PDB entry 5MRI | X-ray diffraction, 2.00 A resolution | chain A

[Chain A]
Protein: Sortilin
Organism: Homo sapiens
Reference sequence: Q99523 (SORT_HUMAN); residues 45-723 here correspond to UniProt positions 78-756 (UniProt number = residue number + 33)
Amino-acid sequence (696 residues; numbered 45 to 740; the number before each row is that of its first residue):
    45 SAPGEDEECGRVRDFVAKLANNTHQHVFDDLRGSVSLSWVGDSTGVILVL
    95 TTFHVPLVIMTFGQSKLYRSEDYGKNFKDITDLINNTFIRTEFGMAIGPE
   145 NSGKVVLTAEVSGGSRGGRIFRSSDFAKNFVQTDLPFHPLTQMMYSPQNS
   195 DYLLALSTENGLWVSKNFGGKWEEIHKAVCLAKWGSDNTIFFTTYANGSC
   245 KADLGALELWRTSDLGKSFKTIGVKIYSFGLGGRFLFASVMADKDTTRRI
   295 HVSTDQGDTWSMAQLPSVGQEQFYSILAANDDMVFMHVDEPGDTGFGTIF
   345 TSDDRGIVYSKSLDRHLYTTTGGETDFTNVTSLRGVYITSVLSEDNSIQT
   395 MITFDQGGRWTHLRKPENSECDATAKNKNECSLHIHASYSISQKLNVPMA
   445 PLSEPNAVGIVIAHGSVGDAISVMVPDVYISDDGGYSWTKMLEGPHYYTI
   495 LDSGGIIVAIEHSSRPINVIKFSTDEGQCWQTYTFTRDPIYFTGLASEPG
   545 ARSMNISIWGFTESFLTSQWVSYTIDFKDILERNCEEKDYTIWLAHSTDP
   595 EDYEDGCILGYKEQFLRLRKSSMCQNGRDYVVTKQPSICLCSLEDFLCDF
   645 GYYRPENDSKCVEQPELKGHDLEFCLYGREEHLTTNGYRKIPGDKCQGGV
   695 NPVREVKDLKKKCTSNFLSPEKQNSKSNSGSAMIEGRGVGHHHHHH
Disordered / not traced: 45-53, 716-740
Differences from the reference sequence: conflict M617 (Val650 in Q99523); expression tag (724-740)
Disulfide bonds: C224-C244, C415-C425, C579-C618, C601-C633, C635-C690, C642-C655, C669-C707
Covalently attached groups: N-acetylglucosamine (NAG) linked to N129, N373, N549
Ligand contacts: Q9Y (N-methyl-3-(3-methylbutyl)-5-oxidanyl-1,2,3-triazole-4-carboxamide): Y271, S272, F273, G274, F281, A282, S283, R292, I294, Q316, F317, Y318, S319, I320, M330

[Summary]
Chain A binds compound Q9Y. N-acetylglucosamine is covalently linked to N129, N373 and N549.
Chain A is Sortilin (Homo sapiens); the structure, Crystal structure of the Vps10p domain of human
sortilin/NTS3 in complex with Triazolone 18, was determined by X-ray diffraction (same publication as 5MRH).
